PDB entry 6WXE | electron microscopy, 3.40 A resolution | chains n and o of the 39 polymer chains in the assembly

# Chain n (and o)
Name: Outer capsid glycoprotein VP7
From: Rotavirus A (strain RVA/Monkey/United States/RRV/1975/G3P5B[3])
Notes: chain o of this document is another copy of the same molecule, construct and numbering; everything in this record applies to it too
Reference sequence: P12476 (VP7_ROTRH); numbering as in UniProt (aligned over 1-326)
Sequence (326 residues; each row starts with the number of its first residue):
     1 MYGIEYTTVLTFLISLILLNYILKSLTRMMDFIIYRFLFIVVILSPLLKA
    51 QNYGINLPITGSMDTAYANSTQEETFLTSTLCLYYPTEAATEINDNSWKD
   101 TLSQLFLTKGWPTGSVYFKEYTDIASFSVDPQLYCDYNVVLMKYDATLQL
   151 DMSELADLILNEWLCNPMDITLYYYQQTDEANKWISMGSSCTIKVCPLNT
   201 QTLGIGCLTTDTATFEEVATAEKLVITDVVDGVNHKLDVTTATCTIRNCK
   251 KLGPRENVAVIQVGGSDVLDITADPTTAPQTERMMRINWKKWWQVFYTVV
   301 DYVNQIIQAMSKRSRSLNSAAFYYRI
Unresolved in the structure: 1-50, 316-326
Disulfide bonds: C82-C135, C165-C249, C191-C244, C196-C207
Glycans and other covalent adducts: N-acetylglucosamine (NAG) linked to N69
Bound ions: Ca2+ site 1: D95 (shared with 2 residues of chain m); Ca2+ site 2: D151, E154, E222, L224; Ca2+ site 3: Q177, D228, D231 (shared with D301(o) of chain o); Ca2+ site 4: G206, T214, E216 (shared with D95(o) of chain o); Ca2+ site 5: D301 (shared with 3 residues of chain m)

# Interface between chain n and chain o
Residue-residue contacts (55):
  T147(n) - K290(o)
  Q149(n) - G264(o)
  Q149(n) - G265(o)
  Q149(n) - N288(o)
  L150(n) - N288(o)
  L150(n) - W289(o)
  L150(n) - K290(o)
  D151(n) - K290(o)
  S153(n) - N288(o)  hydrogen bond
  E180(n) - Y302(o)  hydrogen bond (backbone-side chain)
  K183(n) - Y302(o)  hydrogen bond
  V195(n) - Y297(o)  hydrophobic
  I205(n) - T101(o)
  I205(n) - Q104(o)
  G206(n) - D95(o)
  G206(n) - S97(o)
  G206(n) - T101(o)
  E216(n) - D95(o)
  E216(n) - W293(o)
  E216(n) - Y297(o)
  E217(n) - W293(o)
  V218(n) - K291(o)
  V218(n) - Y297(o)  hydrophobic
  T220(n) - K291(o)  hydrogen bond
  E222(n) - K290(o)
  I226(n) - Q294(o)
  T227(n) - Q294(o)
  D228(n) - Q294(o)  hydrogen bond (backbone-side chain)
  D228(n) - Y297(o)
  D228(n) - D301(o)
  D228(n) - Y302(o)  hydrogen bond
  V229(n) - D301(o)
  V230(n) - L105(o)  hydrophobic
  V230(n) - T108(o)
  V230(n) - V300(o)  hydrophobic
  D231(n) - K109(o)  hydrogen bond (backbone-side chain)
  D231(n) - D301(o)
  V233(n) - T108(o)
  S266(n) - S266(o)  hydrogen bond
  V268(n) - S266(o)
  V268(n) - R286(o)  hydrogen bond (backbone-side chain)
  V268(n) - N288(o)  hydrogen bond (backbone-side chain)
  D270(n) - R286(o)
  D270(n) - I287(o)
  D270(n) - N288(o)
  A273(n) - T298(o)
  A273(n) - Y302(o)
  D274(n) - Y302(o)
  P275(n) - M285(o)
  P275(n) - R286(o)
  P275(n) - I287(o)  hydrophobic
  P275(n) - Y302(o)
  T276(n) - M285(o)
  T276(n) - Q305(o)
  A278(n) - R286(o)
Other interface residues (no listed pair), chain n (35 interface residues in all): Q177, P197, A219, D267, L269
Other interface residues (no listed pair), chain o (26 interface residues in all): I306

# Overview
35 residues of chain n face 26 of chain o across their interface, with 10 hydrogen bonds. Polar pairs include
S153(n)-N288(o), E180(n)-Y302(o) and K183(n)-Y302(o). N-acetylglucosamine is covalently linked to N69(n).
D151(n), E154(n), E222(n) and L224(n) coordinate Ca2+ site 2.
Both chains are Outer capsid glycoprotein VP7 (Rotavirus A (strain RVA/Monkey/United
States/RRV/1975/G3P5B[3])). Entry 6WXE (Cryo-EM reconstruction of VP5*/VP8* assembly from rhesus rotavirus
particles - Upright conformation) was determined by electron microscopy (same publication as 6WXF and 6WXG).
